PDB entry 8W4F | electron microscopy, 4.20 A resolution (low resolution: residue-level contacts below are approximate; hydrogen-bond / salt-bridge calls are withheld) | chains B and C of the 6 polymer chains in the assembly

# Chain B (and C)
Protein: Spike glycoprotein
Organism: Severe acute respiratory syndrome coronavirus 2
Notes: chain C of this document is another copy of the same molecule, construct and numbering; everything in this record applies to it too
UniProt: P0DTC2 (SPIKE_SARS2); residue numbers follow UniProt; this construct covers 27-1146
Sequence (1120 residues; numbered 27 to 1146; the number before each row is that of its first residue):
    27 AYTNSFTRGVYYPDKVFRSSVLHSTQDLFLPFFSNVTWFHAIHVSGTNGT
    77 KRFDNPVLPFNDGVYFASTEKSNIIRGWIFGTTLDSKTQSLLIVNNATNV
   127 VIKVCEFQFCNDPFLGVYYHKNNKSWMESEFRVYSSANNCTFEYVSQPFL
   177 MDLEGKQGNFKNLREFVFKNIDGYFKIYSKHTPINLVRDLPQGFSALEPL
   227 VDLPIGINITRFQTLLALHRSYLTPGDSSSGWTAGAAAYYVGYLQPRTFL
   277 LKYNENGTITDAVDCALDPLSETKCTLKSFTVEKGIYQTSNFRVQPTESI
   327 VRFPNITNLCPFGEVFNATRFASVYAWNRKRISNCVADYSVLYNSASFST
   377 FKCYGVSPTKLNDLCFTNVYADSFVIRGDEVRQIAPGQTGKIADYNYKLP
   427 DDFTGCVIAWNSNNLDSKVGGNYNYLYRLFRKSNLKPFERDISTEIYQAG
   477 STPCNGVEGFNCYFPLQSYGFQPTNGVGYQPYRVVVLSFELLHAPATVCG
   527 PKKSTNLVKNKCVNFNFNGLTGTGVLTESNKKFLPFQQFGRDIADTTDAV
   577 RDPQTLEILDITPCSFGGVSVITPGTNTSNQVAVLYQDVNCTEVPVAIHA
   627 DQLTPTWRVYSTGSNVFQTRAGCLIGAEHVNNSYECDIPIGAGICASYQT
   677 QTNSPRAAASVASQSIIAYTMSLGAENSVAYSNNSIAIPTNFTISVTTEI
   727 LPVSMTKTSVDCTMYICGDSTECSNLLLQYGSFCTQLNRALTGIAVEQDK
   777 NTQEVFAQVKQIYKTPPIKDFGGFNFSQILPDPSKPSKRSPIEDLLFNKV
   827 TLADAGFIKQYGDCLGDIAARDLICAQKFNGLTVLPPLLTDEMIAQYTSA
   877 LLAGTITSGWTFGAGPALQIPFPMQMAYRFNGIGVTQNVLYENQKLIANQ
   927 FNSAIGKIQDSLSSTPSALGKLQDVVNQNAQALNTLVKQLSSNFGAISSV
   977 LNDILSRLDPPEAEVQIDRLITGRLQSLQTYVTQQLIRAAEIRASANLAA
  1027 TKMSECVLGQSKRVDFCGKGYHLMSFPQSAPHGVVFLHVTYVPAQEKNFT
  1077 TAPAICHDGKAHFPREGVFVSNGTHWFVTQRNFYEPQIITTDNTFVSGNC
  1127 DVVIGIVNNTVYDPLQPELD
Sequence notes: engineered mutation Ala683 (Arg in P0DTC2), Ala685 (Arg in P0DTC2), Pro817 (Phe in P0DTC2), Pro892 (Ala in P0DTC2), Pro899 (Ala in P0DTC2), Pro942 (Ala in P0DTC2), Pro986 (Lys in P0DTC2), Pro987 (Val in P0DTC2)
Curated features (UniProtKB/Swiss-Prot):
  - region: Asn280 to Cys301 (Putative superantigen), Arg403 to Asp405 (Integrin-binding motif), Asn448 to Phe456 (Immunodominant HLA epitope recognized by the CD8+), Pro681, Arg682, Ala684 (Putative superantigen), Ser816 to Tyr837 (Fusion peptide 1), Lys835 to Phe855 (Fusion peptide 2)
  - site: Arg815, Ser816 (Cleavage)
  - glycosylation: Asn61 (N-linked (GlcNAc...) (hybrid) asparagine), Asn74 (N-linked (GlcNAc...) (complex) asparagine), Asn122 (N-linked (GlcNAc...) (hybrid) asparagine), Asn149 (N-linked (GlcNAc...) (complex) asparagine), Asn165 (N-linked (GlcNAc...) (complex) asparagine), Asn234 (N-linked (GlcNAc...) (high mannose) asparagine), Asn282 (N-linked (GlcNAc...) (complex) asparagine), Thr323 (O-linked (GalNAc) threonine), Ser325 (O-linked (HexNAc...) serine), Asn331 (N-linked (GlcNAc...) (complex) asparagine), Asn343 (N-linked (GlcNAc...) (complex) asparagine), Asn603 (N-linked (GlcNAc...) (hybrid) asparagine), Asn616 (N-linked (GlcNAc...) (complex) asparagine), Asn657 (N-linked (GlcNAc...) (complex) asparagine), Thr676 (O-linked (GlcNAc...) threonine), Thr678 (O-linked (GlcNAc...) threonine), Asn709 (N-linked (GlcNAc...) (high mannose) asparagine), Asn717 (N-linked (GlcNAc...) (hybrid) asparagine), Asn801 (N-linked (GlcNAc...) (hybrid) asparagine), Asn1074 (N-linked (GlcNAc...) (hybrid) asparagine) and 2 more in UniProt
Disulfide bonds: Cys131-Cys166, Cys291-Cys301, Cys336-Cys361, Cys379-Cys432, Cys391-Cys525, Cys480-Cys488, Cys538-Cys590, Cys617-Cys649, Cys662-Cys671, Cys738-Cys760, Cys743-Cys749, Cys1032-Cys1043, Cys1082-Cys1126

# Chain B / chain C interface
Contacting residue pairs (260; chain B residue first):
  Tyr38(B) - Gln563(C)
  Lys41(B) - Phe562(C)
  Lys41(B) - Gln563(C)
  Lys41(B) - Phe565(C)
  Val42(B) - Gln563(C)
  Val42(B) - Phe565(C)
  Val42(B) - Gly566(C)
  Val42(B) - Arg567(C)
  Phe43(B) - Lys557(C)
  Phe43(B) - Lys558(C)
  Phe43(B) - Phe559(C)
  Phe43(B) - Gln563(C)
  Phe43(B) - Phe565(C)
  Phe43(B) - Gly566(C)
  Phe43(B) - Arg567(C)
  Phe43(B) - Asp574(C)
  Arg44(B) - Gln563(C)
  Phe86(B) - Ser459(C)
  Asn87(B) - Lys458(C)
  Asp88(B) - Lys458(C)
  Asp88(B) - Asn460(C)
  Thr108(B) - Ser469(C)
  Thr108(B) - Thr470(C)
  Thr109(B) - Thr470(C)
  Lys113(B) - Thr470(C)
  Thr114(B) - Ile468(C)
  Thr114(B) - Ser469(C)
  Gln115(B) - Asp467(C)
  Gln115(B) - Ile468(C)
  Asn196(B) - Arg457(C)
  Asn196(B) - Ser459(C)
  Asn196(B) - Lys462(C)
  Asp198(B) - Lys462(C)
  Asp198(B) - Pro463(C)
  Asp198(B) - Phe464(C)
  Gly199(B) - Lys462(C)
  Gly199(B) - Pro463(C)
  Gly199(B) - Glu465(C)
  Tyr200(B) - Glu516(C)
  Glu224(B) - Leu560(C)
  Glu224(B) - Phe562(C)
  Pro225(B) - Phe562(C)
  Ile231(B) - Glu465(C)
  Ile233(B) - Arg457(C)
  Ile233(B) - Glu465(C)
  Ile233(B) - Asp467(C)
  Asn234(B) - Arg454(C)
  Asn234(B) - Arg457(C)
  Asn234(B) - Asp467(C)
  Asn234(B) - Ile468(C)
  Asn234(B) - Ser469(C)
  Ile235(B) - Arg457(C)
  Ile235(B) - Ser459(C)
  Thr236(B) - Glu471(C)
  Glu281(B) - Lys558(C)
  Asn282(B) - Lys558(C)
  Asn282(B) - Leu560(C)
  Asn282(B) - Gln563(C)
  Gly283(B) - Gln563(C)
  Thr284(B) - Leu560(C)
  Tyr369(B) - Ile418(C)
  Tyr369(B) - Phe486(C)
  Asn370(B) - Ile418(C)
  Asn370(B) - Phe486(C)
  Asn370(B) - Tyr489(C)
  Ser371(B) - Ile418(C)
  Ala372(B) - Gln409(C)
  Ala372(B) - Thr415(C)
  Ala372(B) - Ile418(C)
  Ser373(B) - Arg403(C)
  Ser373(B) - Asp405(C)
  Ser375(B) - Val503(C)
  Pro384(B) - Thr415(C)
  Asn388(B) - Ser477(C)
  Asn388(B) - Phe486(C)
  Pro412(B) - Pro987(C)
  Gly413(B) - Pro986(C)
  Gly413(B) - Pro987(C)
  Gln414(B) - Asp985(C)
  Thr415(B) - Asp985(C)
  Asn437(B) - Gly502(C)
  Asn437(B) - Val503(C)
  Thr500(B) - Val503(C)
  Gln506(B) - Val503(C)
  Tyr508(B) - Val503(C)
  Pro527(B) - Thr478(C)
  Lys528(B) - Ser477(C)
  Lys528(B) - Thr478(C)
  Lys529(B) - Ser477(C)
  Lys529(B) - Thr478(C)
  Ser735(B) - Gln314(C)
  Asp737(B) - Asn317(C)
  Met740(B) - Asn317(C)
  Met740(B) - Phe318(C)
  Asp745(B) - Arg319(C)
  Asp745(B) - Gln321(C)
  Leu754(B) - Ser968(C)
  Gln755(B) - Ser968(C)
  Gln755(B) - Asn969(C)
  Gln755(B) - Phe970(C)
  Gln755(B) - Gly971(C)
  Tyr756(B) - Gln965(C)
  Tyr756(B) - Phe970(C)
  Gly757(B) - Gln965(C)
  Gly757(B) - Ser968(C)
  Ser758(B) - Thr961(C)
  Ser758(B) - Gln965(C)
  Phe759(B) - Gln965(C)
  Phe759(B) - Ser1003(C)
  Gln762(B) - Thr961(C)
  Gln762(B) - Thr1006(C)
  Gln762(B) - Gln1010(C)
  Arg765(B) - Thr302(C)
  Thr768(B) - Gln314(C)
  Lys786(B) - Leu699(C)
  Lys786(B) - Gly700(C)
  Lys786(B) - Ala701(C)
  Gln787(B) - Ala701(C)
  Gln787(B) - Asn703(C)
  Ile788(B) - Leu699(C)
  Ile788(B) - Gly700(C)
  Ile788(B) - Ala701(C)
  Ile788(B) - Glu702(C)
  Ile788(B) - Asn703(C)
  Tyr789(B) - Asn703(C)
  Tyr789(B) - Val705(C)
  Lys790(B) - Glu702(C)
  Pro792(B) - Tyr707(C)
  Ile794(B) - Tyr707(C)
  Asp796(B) - Tyr707(C)
  Asp796(B) - Asn709(C)
  Phe797(B) - Tyr707(C)
  Lys835(B) - Asp614(C)
  Tyr837(B) - Asp568(C)
  Gly838(B) - Lys557(C)
  Asp839(B) - Asp586(C)
  Cys840(B) - Thr588(C)
  Leu841(B) - Asn556(C)
  Arg847(B) - Asp614(C)
  Arg847(B) - Asn616(C)
  Arg847(B) - Gln644(C)
  Arg847(B) - Thr645(C)
  Arg847(B) - Arg646(C)
  Asp848(B) - Asn616(C)
  Asp848(B) - Thr618(C)
  Leu849(B) - Asp614(C)
  Leu849(B) - Asn616(C)
  Leu849(B) - Glu619(C)
  Ile850(B) - Ser591(C)
  Ile850(B) - Phe592(C)
  Ile850(B) - Asp614(C)
  Ile850(B) - Val615(C)
  Ile850(B) - Ile624(C)
  Cys851(B) - Phe592(C)
  Cys851(B) - Asp614(C)
  Ala852(B) - Phe592(C)
  Phe855(B) - Thr588(C)
  Phe855(B) - Pro589(C)
  Phe855(B) - Phe592(C)
  Asn856(B) - Ala570(C)
  Gly857(B) - Phe592(C)
  Leu858(B) - Phe592(C)
  Thr859(B) - Asn317(C)
  Thr859(B) - Phe592(C)
  Thr859(B) - Gln613(C)
  Val860(B) - Gln613(C)
  Leu861(B) - Gln314(C)
  Leu861(B) - Gln613(C)
  Pro862(B) - Ala647(C)
  Pro862(B) - Ala668(C)
  Pro863(B) - Gly667(C)
  Pro863(B) - Ala668(C)
  Pro863(B) - Gly669(C)
  Leu864(B) - Pro665(C)
  Leu864(B) - Gly669(C)
  Leu864(B) - Ile670(C)
  Leu864(B) - Cys671(C)
  Leu864(B) - Met697(C)
  Leu865(B) - Met697(C)
  Leu865(B) - Leu699(C)
  Thr866(B) - Ala668(C)
  Thr866(B) - Gly669(C)
  Met869(B) - Gly669(C)
  Met869(B) - Thr696(C)
  Met869(B) - Met697(C)
  Met869(B) - Leu699(C)
  Gln872(B) - Leu699(C)
  Tyr873(B) - Leu699(C)
  Ile882(B) - Tyr707(C)
  Trp886(B) - Tyr1047(C)
  Trp886(B) - Arg1107(C)
  Thr887(B) - Arg1107(C)
  Gly889(B) - Asp1041(C)
  Gly889(B) - Lys1045(C)
  Ala890(B) - Gly1046(C)
  Gly891(B) - Val1068(C)
  Pro892(B) - Pro1069(C)
  Pro892(B) - Ala1070(C)
  Pro892(B) - Glu1072(C)
  Ala893(B) - Asn703(C)
  Ala893(B) - Val705(C)
  Leu894(B) - Ala713(C)
  Leu894(B) - Glu1072(C)
  Gln895(B) - Ala706(C)
  Gln895(B) - Ser708(C)
  Gln895(B) - Ser711(C)
  Gln895(B) - Ile712(C)
  Gln895(B) - Ala713(C)
  Gln895(B) - Asn1074(C)
  Ile896(B) - Arg1107(C)
  Pro897(B) - Tyr707(C)
  Pro897(B) - Ser708(C)
  Pro897(B) - Ser711(C)
  Pro897(B) - Ile712(C)
  Phe898(B) - Tyr707(C)
  Pro899(B) - Tyr707(C)
  Met900(B) - Ile712(C)
  Met900(B) - Thr1077(C)
  Met900(B) - Val1094(C)
  Tyr904(B) - Gly1093(C)
  Tyr904(B) - Val1094(C)
  Tyr904(B) - Gln1106(C)
  Tyr904(B) - Arg1107(C)
  Gln913(B) - Phe1089(C)
  Asn914(B) - Phe1089(C)
  Asn914(B) - Ser1123(C)
  Asn914(B) - Gly1124(C)
  Asn914(B) - Val1128(C)
  Asn914(B) - Val1129(C)
  Tyr917(B) - Pro1079(C)
  Tyr917(B) - Val1128(C)
  Tyr917(B) - Val1129(C)
  Tyr917(B) - Ile1130(C)
  Glu918(B) - Val1128(C)
  Val963(B) - Ile569(C)
  Ile973(B) - Tyr380(C)
  Ile973(B) - Asp427(C)
  Ser975(B) - Asp571(C)
  Val976(B) - Asp571(C)
  Ser982(B) - Ser383(C)
  Ser982(B) - Pro384(C)
  Ser982(B) - Lys386(C)
  Arg983(B) - Cys379(C)
  Arg983(B) - Gly381(C)
  Arg983(B) - Val382(C)
  Arg983(B) - Ser383(C)
  Arg983(B) - Pro384(C)
  Leu984(B) - Cys379(C)
  Glu988(B) - Lys378(C)
  Gln1005(B) - Thr1006(C)
  Arg1019(B) - Glu1017(C)
  Thr1027(B) - Arg1039(C)
  Ser1030(B) - Val1040(C)
  Glu1031(B) - Arg1039(C)
  Glu1031(B) - Val1040(C)
  Leu1034(B) - Val1040(C)
  Arg1039(B) - Arg1039(C)
  Glu1111(B) - Ser1123(C)
  Glu1144(B) - Leu1145(C)
  Leu1145(B) - Leu1145(C)
Also at the interface, not in a pair above, chain B (150 interface residues in all): His49, Thr167, Ile197, Gly232, Arg237, Ser366, Phe374, Ala846, Thr883, Ser884, Lys964, Leu966, Asp979, Thr998, Gly1035, Leu1141
Also at the interface, not in a pair above, chain C (153 interface residues in all): Arg466, Pro479, Asn487, Asn501, Tyr505, Leu518, His519, Thr547, Thr549, Thr553, Glu554, Gln564, Thr572, Ile587, Gly593, Gly594, Ile666, Pro715, Glu990, Gly999, Gln1002, Phe1121, Leu1141

# In short
150 residues of chain B and 153 residues of chain C are in contact.
Both chains are Spike glycoprotein (Severe acute respiratory syndrome coronavirus 2). Entry 8W4F (SARS-CoV-2
spike protein in complex with a trivalent nanobody) was determined by electron microscopy.
